5ZXH - chains B and E of the 6 polymer chains in the assembly; structure by X-ray diffraction, 2.80 A resolution.

[Chain B]
Molecule: Tubulin beta-2B chain
Organism: Bos taurus
UniProt: Q6B856 (TBB2B_BOVIN); residues 1-445 here = UniProt positions 1-445
Chain sequence (445 residues; row label = number of the first residue in the row):
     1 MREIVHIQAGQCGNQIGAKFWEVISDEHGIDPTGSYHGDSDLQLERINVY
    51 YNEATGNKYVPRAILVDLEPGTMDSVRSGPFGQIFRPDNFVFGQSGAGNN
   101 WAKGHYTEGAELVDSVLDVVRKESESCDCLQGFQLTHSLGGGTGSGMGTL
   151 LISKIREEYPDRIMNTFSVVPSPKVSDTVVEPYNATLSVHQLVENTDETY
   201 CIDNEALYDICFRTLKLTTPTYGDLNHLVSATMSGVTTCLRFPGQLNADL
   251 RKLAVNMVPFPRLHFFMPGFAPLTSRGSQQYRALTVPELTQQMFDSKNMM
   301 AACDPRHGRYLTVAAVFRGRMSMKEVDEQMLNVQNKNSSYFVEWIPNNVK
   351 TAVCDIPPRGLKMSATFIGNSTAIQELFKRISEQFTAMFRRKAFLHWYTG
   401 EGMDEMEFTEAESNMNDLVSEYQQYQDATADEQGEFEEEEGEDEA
Not modelled in the structure: 276-279, 429-445
Sequence notes: engineered mutation Val-170 (Met in Q6B856), Val-316 (Ile in Q6B856)
UniProt features mapped onto this chain:
  - motif: Met-1 to Ile-4 (MREI motif)
  - binding site (GTP): Gln-11, Glu-69, Ser-138, Gly-142, Thr-143, Gly-144, Asn-204, Asn-226
  - binding site (Mg(2+)): Glu-69
  - modified residue: Ser-40 (Phosphoserine), Thr-55 (Phosphothreonine), Lys-58 (N6-acetyllysine), Ser-172 (Phosphoserine), Thr-285 (Phosphothreonine), Thr-290 (Phosphothreonine), Arg-318 (Omega-N-methylarginine), Glu-438 (5-glutamyl polyglutamate)
  - cross-link (Glycyl lysine isopeptide (Lys-Gly)): Lys-58 (interchain with G-Cter in ubiquitin), Lys-324 (interchain with G-Cter in ubiquitin)
Ion coordination: Mg2+: Gln-11, Asp-177 (together with GDP); Ca2+ near Glu-111 (its only coordinating residue here)
Ligand contacts:
  - 9LX (2-(6-fluoro-3-{[(4-methoxyphenyl)methyl]amino}imidazo[1,2-a]pyridin-2-yl)phenol): Val-236, Cys-239, Leu-240, Leu-246, Ala-248, Asp-249, Lys-252, Leu-253, Asn-256, Met-257, Thr-312, Val-313, Ala-314, Ala-315, Val-316, Asn-348, Lys-350, Thr-351, Ala-352, Ile-368
  - GDP (guanosine-5'-diphosphate): Gly-10, Gln-11, Cys-12, Gln-15, Ile-16, Asp-67, Asn-99, Ser-138, Gly-140, Gly-141, Gly-142, Thr-143, Gly-144, Ser-145, Val-169, Pro-171, Val-175, Ser-176, Asp-177, Glu-181, Asn-204, Leu-207, Tyr-222, Leu-225, Asn-226

[Chain E]
Molecule: Stathmin-4
Organism: Rattus norvegicus
UniProt: P63043 (STMN4_RAT); residues 5-145 here correspond to UniProt positions 49-189 (UniProt number = residue number + 44)
Chain sequence (143 residues; numbered 3 to 145; the number before each row is that of its first residue):
     3 MADMEVIELNKCTSGQSFEVILKPPSFDGVPEFNASLPRRRDPSLEEIQK
    53 KLEAAEERRKYQEAELLKHLAEKREHEREVIQKAIEENNNFIKMAKEKLA
   103 QKMESNKENREAHLAAMLERLQEKDKHAEEVRKNKELKEEASR
Not modelled in the structure: 3-5, 28-43, 142-145
Sequence notes: expression tag (3-4)
UniProt features mapped onto this chain:
  - modified residue: Ser-46 (Phosphoserine)

[Chain B / chain E interface]
Pairs across the interface - 24 pairs, chain B then chain E:
  Tyr-106(B) / His-78(E)  hydrogen bond
  Tyr-106(B) / Glu-79(E)
  Tyr-106(B) / Val-82(E)  hydrophobic
  Tyr-106(B) / Ile-83(E)
  Leu-150(B) / Glu-79(E)
  Ser-153(B) / Leu-72(E)
  Ser-153(B) / Arg-76(E)  hydrogen bond
  Lys-154(B) / Arg-76(E)
  Lys-154(B) / Glu-79(E)  salt bridge
  Arg-156(B) / Leu-68(E)
  Glu-157(B) / Leu-69(E)
  Glu-157(B) / Leu-72(E)
  Glu-157(B) / Arg-76(E)  salt bridge
  Pro-160(B) / Glu-65(E)
  Gln-191(B) / Lys-75(E)
  Glu-194(B) / His-71(E)  salt bridge
  Glu-194(B) / Lys-75(E)  salt bridge
  Glu-401(B) / Val-82(E)
  Glu-401(B) / Ala-86(E)
  Gly-402(B) / Val-82(E)
  Gly-402(B) / Lys-85(E)
  Gly-402(B) / Ala-86(E)
  Asp-404(B) / Lys-85(E)  salt bridge
  Glu-407(B) / His-78(E)  salt bridge
Other interface residues (no listed pair), chain B (18 interface residues in all): His-105, Thr-107, Thr-399, Gly-400, Met-403
Other interface residues (no listed pair), chain E (14 interface residues in all): Glu-89

[In short]
Chain B and chain E form an interface of 18 and 14 residues respectively, with 2 hydrogen bonds and 6 salt
bridges. Polar pairs include Lys-154(B)/Glu-79(E), Glu-157(B)/Arg-76(E) and Glu-194(B)/His-71(E). Chain B
binds GDP and compound 9LX.
Here chain B is Tubulin beta-2B chain (Bos taurus) and chain E is Stathmin-4 (Rattus norvegicus). Entry 5ZXH
(The structure of MT189-tubulin complex) was determined by X-ray diffraction.
